PDB entry 2XPG | X-ray diffraction, 2.60 A resolution | chains A and C of the 3 polymer chains in the assembly

[Chain A]
Protein: HLA class I histocompatibility antigen, a-3 alpha chain
From: Homo sapiens
Notes: fragment: heavy chain, residues 25-298
UniProtKB: P04439 (1A03_HUMAN); residues 1-274 here correspond to UniProt positions 25-298 (UniProt number = residue number + 24)
Chain sequence (274 residues; numbered 1 to 274; the number before each row is that of its first residue):
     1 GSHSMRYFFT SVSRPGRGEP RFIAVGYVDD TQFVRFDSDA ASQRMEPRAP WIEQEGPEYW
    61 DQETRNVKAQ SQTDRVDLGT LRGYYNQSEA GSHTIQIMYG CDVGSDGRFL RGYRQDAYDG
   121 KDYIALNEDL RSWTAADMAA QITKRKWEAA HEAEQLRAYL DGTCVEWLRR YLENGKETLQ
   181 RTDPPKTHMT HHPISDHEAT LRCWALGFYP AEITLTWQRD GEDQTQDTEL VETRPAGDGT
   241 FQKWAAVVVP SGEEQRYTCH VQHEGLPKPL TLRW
Disulfide bonds: Cys101-Cys164, Cys203-Cys259
From the paper describing this entry:
  - specificity-determining residues: Tyr7, Phe9, Met45, Glu63, Asn66, Val67, Gln70, Ile97, Tyr99, Glu152

[Chain C]
Protein: Myelin proteolipid protein
UniProtKB: P60201 (MYPR_HUMAN); residues 1-9 here correspond to UniProt positions 45-53 (UniProt number = residue number + 44)
Chain sequence (9 residues; row label = number of the first residue in the row):
     1 KLIETYFSK

[Chain A / chain C interface]
Residue-residue contacts (38):
  Tyr7(A) with Lys1(C), hydrogen bond (side chain-backbone); Leu2(C), hydrophobic
  Phe9(A) with Leu2(C), hydrophobic
  Met45(A) with Leu2(C), hydrophobic
  Gln62(A) with Lys1(C), hydrogen bond
  Glu63(A) with Lys1(C), salt bridge; Leu2(C), hydrogen bond (side chain-backbone)
  Asn66(A) with Leu2(C); Ile3(C); Tyr6(C), hydrogen bond (backbone-side chain)
  Val67(A) with Leu2(C), hydrophobic
  Ala69(A) with Tyr6(C), hydrophobic
  Gln70(A) with Tyr6(C)
  Asp77(A) with Ser8(C); Lys9(C), salt bridge
  Thr80(A) with Lys9(C)
  Tyr84(A) with Lys9(C), hydrogen bond (side chain-backbone)
  Tyr99(A) with Leu2(C); Ile3(C), hydrogen bond (side chain-backbone)
  Arg114(A) with Phe7(C)
  Asp116(A) with Lys9(C), salt bridge
  Tyr123(A) with Lys9(C)
  Thr143(A) with Lys9(C)
  Lys146(A) with Ser8(C); Lys9(C), hydrogen bond (side chain-backbone)
  Trp147(A) with Phe7(C); Ser8(C), hydrogen bond (side chain-backbone)
  Glu152(A) with Phe7(C)
  Gln155(A) with Thr5(C), hydrogen bond; Phe7(C)
  Leu156(A) with Ile3(C), hydrophobic
  Tyr159(A) with Lys1(C), hydrogen bond (side chain-backbone); Leu2(C); Ile3(C), hydrophobic; Glu4(C)
  Thr163(A) with Glu4(C)
  Trp167(A) with Lys1(C)
  Tyr171(A) with Lys1(C), hydrogen bond (side chain-backbone)
Other interface residues (no listed pair), chain A (33 interface residues in all): Met5, Tyr59, Thr73, Leu81, Ile95, Ile97, Trp133
From the paper, about this interface:
  - specific contacts: Tyr59(A)-Lys1(C), Glu63(A)-Leu2(C) (hydrogen bond), Asn66(A)-Leu2(C), Asn66(A)-Tyr6(C) (hydrogen bond), Ala69(A)-Tyr6(C) (hydrophobic contact), Gln70(A)-Tyr6(C) (hydrophobic contact), Thr73(A)-Tyr6(C) (hydrophobic contact), Tyr84(A)-Lys9(C), Tyr99(A)-Ile3(C) (hydrogen bond), Tyr99(A)-Tyr6(C) (water-mediated contact), Tyr123(A)-Lys9(C), Thr143(A)-Lys9(C), Lys146(A)-Ser8(C), Trp147(A)-Phe7(C) (hydrophobic contact), Trp147(A)-Ser8(C) (hydrogen bond), Glu152(A)-Phe7(C), Tyr159(A)-Ile3(C) (hydrophobic contact), Trp167(A)-Lys1(C) (hydrophobic contact), Tyr171(A)-Lys1(C)

[Overview]
33 residues of chain A face 9 of chain C across their interface, with 11 hydrogen bonds and 3 salt bridges.
Polar pairs include Glu63(A)-Lys1(C), Asp77(A)-Lys9(C) and Asp116(A)-Lys9(C). The authors report contacts
between Tyr59(A) and Lys1(C), Asn66(A) and Leu2(C) and Tyr84(A) and Lys9(C) among others; hydrogen bonds
between Glu63(A) and Leu2(C), Asn66(A) and Tyr6(C) and Tyr99(A) and Ile3(C) among others; hydrophobic contacts
between Ala69(A) and Tyr6(C), Gln70(A) and Tyr6(C) and Thr73(A) and Tyr6(C) among others. From the paper:
specificity determinants Tyr7(A), Phe9(A) and Met45(A) among others.
Chain A is HLA class I histocompatibility antigen, a-3 alpha chain (Homo sapiens) and chain C is Myelin
proteolipid protein; the structure, Crystal structure of a MHC class I-peptide complex, was determined by
X-ray diffraction.
